Entry 2O4I (X-ray diffraction, 3.50 A resolution); this record covers chains C and A of the 4 polymer chains in the assembly.

== Chain C ==
Molecule: 25-nt DNA strand
Sequence (25 nucleotides; each row starts with the number of its first residue):
   980 GCTAGGCAGG AACCCCTCCT CCCCT
Unresolved in the structure: 980-1000

== Chain A ==
Molecule: Three prime repair exonuclease 1
From: Mus musculus
Notes: EC 3.1.11.2; fragment: TREX1 exonuclease
UniProt: Q91XB0 (TREX1_MOUSE); numbering as in UniProt (aligned over 9-245)
Chain sequence (247 residues; row label = number of the first residue in the row; numbers below 1 keep their minus sign (Met-1 is residue -1)):
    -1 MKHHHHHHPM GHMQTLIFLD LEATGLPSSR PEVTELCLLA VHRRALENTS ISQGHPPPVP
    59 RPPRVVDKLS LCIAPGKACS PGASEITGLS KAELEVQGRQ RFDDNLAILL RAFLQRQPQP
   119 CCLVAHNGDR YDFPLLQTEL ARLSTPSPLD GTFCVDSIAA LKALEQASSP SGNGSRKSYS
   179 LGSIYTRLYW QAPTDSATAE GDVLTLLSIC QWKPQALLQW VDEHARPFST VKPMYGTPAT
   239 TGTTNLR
Unresolved in the structure: -1 to 8, 167-174, 235-245
Differences from the reference sequence: expression tag (-1 to 8); engineered mutation Ala195 (His in Q91XB0)

== How chain C and chain A interact ==
Pairs across the interface - 23 pairs, chain C then chain A:
  DC1001(C) with Arg128(A), base contact
  DC1002(C) with Asn125(A), sugar contact; Arg128(A), hydrogen bond to the base; Ser176(A), phosphate contact; Tyr177(A), hydrogen bond to the phosphate; Ser178(A), sugar contact
  DC1003(C) with Leu24(A), base contact; His124(A), phosphate contact; Asn125(A), base contact; Tyr129(A), base contact; Ser178(A), phosphate contact; Leu179(A), hydrogen bond to the phosphate
  DT1004(C) with Asp18(A), phosphate contact; Leu19(A), phosphate contact; Glu20(A), phosphate contact; Ala21(A), hydrogen bond to the phosphate; Gly23(A), base contact; Leu24(A), base contact; Ala81(A), sugar contact; Ile84(A), base contact; Thr85(A), phosphate contact; Tyr129(A), hydrogen bond to the sugar; Asp200(A), phosphate contact
Also at the interface, not in a pair above, chain A (22 interface residues in all): Pro25, Ser78, Ile156, Lys175

== Overview ==
4 residues of chain C face 22 of chain A across their interface, with 5 hydrogen bonds. Among the polar pairs
are DC1002(C)-Arg128(A), DT1004(C)-Tyr129(A) and DC1002(C)-Tyr177(A).
Here chain C is a 25-nt DNA strand and chain A is Three prime repair exonuclease 1 (Mus musculus). Entry 2O4I
(Structure of TREX1 in complex with DNA) was determined by X-ray diffraction, deposited together with 2O4G.
